Entry 6TID (X-ray diffraction, 1.61 A resolution); this record covers chain AAA.

Chain AAA:
Protein: Lectin
Organism: Burkholderia cenocepacia (strain ATCC BAA-245 / DSM 16553 / LMG 16656 / NCTC 13227 / J2315 / CF5610)
Reference sequence: B4EH86 (B4EH86_BURCJ); residues 0-131 here correspond to UniProt positions 1-132 (UniProt number = residue number + 1)
Chain sequence (134 residues; numbered -2 to 131; the number before each row is that of its first residue; numbers below 1 keep their minus sign (Gly-2 is residue -2)):
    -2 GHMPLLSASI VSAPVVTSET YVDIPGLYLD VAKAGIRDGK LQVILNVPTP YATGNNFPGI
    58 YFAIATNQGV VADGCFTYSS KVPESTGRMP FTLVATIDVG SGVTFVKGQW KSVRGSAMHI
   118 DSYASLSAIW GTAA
Unresolved in the structure: 31-32, 98
Construct notes: expression tag (-2 to -1)
From the paper describing this entry:
  - binding site for alpha-L-fucopyranose: Tyr48, Tyr58, Thr74, Tyr75, Ser82, Thr83, Arg85, Arg111
  - binding site for N-acetylglucosamine: Phe54, Ser82, Thr83
  - conformationally variable residues (order/disorder transition): Ala31, Gly32, Ser98

Summary:
The paper reports a binding site for alpha-L-fucopyranose at Tyr48, Tyr58 and Thr74 among others; a binding
site for N-acetylglucosamine at Phe54, Ser82 and Thr83.
Chain AAA is Lectin (Burkholderia cenocepacia (strain ATCC BAA-245 / DSM 16553 / LMG 16656 / NCTC 13227 /
J2315 / CF5610)); the structure, Structure of the N terminal domain of Bc2L-C lectin (1-131) in complex with
H-type 1 antigen, was determined by X-ray diffraction together with 6TIG from the same study.
